9P4V - chains A and C of the 12 polymer chains in the assembly; structure by electron microscopy, 2.08 A resolution.

== Chain A (and C) ==
Name: Fatty acid synthase subunit beta
Source organism: Saccharomyces cerevisiae
Notes: EC 2.3.1.86, 4.2.1.59, 1.3.1.9, 2.3.1.38, 2.3.1.39, 3.1.2.14; chain C of this document is another copy of the same molecule, construct and numbering; everything in this record applies to it too
UniProt: P07149 (FAS1_YEAST); numbering as in UniProt (aligned over 1-2051)
Chain sequence (2051 residues; row label = number of the first residue in the row):
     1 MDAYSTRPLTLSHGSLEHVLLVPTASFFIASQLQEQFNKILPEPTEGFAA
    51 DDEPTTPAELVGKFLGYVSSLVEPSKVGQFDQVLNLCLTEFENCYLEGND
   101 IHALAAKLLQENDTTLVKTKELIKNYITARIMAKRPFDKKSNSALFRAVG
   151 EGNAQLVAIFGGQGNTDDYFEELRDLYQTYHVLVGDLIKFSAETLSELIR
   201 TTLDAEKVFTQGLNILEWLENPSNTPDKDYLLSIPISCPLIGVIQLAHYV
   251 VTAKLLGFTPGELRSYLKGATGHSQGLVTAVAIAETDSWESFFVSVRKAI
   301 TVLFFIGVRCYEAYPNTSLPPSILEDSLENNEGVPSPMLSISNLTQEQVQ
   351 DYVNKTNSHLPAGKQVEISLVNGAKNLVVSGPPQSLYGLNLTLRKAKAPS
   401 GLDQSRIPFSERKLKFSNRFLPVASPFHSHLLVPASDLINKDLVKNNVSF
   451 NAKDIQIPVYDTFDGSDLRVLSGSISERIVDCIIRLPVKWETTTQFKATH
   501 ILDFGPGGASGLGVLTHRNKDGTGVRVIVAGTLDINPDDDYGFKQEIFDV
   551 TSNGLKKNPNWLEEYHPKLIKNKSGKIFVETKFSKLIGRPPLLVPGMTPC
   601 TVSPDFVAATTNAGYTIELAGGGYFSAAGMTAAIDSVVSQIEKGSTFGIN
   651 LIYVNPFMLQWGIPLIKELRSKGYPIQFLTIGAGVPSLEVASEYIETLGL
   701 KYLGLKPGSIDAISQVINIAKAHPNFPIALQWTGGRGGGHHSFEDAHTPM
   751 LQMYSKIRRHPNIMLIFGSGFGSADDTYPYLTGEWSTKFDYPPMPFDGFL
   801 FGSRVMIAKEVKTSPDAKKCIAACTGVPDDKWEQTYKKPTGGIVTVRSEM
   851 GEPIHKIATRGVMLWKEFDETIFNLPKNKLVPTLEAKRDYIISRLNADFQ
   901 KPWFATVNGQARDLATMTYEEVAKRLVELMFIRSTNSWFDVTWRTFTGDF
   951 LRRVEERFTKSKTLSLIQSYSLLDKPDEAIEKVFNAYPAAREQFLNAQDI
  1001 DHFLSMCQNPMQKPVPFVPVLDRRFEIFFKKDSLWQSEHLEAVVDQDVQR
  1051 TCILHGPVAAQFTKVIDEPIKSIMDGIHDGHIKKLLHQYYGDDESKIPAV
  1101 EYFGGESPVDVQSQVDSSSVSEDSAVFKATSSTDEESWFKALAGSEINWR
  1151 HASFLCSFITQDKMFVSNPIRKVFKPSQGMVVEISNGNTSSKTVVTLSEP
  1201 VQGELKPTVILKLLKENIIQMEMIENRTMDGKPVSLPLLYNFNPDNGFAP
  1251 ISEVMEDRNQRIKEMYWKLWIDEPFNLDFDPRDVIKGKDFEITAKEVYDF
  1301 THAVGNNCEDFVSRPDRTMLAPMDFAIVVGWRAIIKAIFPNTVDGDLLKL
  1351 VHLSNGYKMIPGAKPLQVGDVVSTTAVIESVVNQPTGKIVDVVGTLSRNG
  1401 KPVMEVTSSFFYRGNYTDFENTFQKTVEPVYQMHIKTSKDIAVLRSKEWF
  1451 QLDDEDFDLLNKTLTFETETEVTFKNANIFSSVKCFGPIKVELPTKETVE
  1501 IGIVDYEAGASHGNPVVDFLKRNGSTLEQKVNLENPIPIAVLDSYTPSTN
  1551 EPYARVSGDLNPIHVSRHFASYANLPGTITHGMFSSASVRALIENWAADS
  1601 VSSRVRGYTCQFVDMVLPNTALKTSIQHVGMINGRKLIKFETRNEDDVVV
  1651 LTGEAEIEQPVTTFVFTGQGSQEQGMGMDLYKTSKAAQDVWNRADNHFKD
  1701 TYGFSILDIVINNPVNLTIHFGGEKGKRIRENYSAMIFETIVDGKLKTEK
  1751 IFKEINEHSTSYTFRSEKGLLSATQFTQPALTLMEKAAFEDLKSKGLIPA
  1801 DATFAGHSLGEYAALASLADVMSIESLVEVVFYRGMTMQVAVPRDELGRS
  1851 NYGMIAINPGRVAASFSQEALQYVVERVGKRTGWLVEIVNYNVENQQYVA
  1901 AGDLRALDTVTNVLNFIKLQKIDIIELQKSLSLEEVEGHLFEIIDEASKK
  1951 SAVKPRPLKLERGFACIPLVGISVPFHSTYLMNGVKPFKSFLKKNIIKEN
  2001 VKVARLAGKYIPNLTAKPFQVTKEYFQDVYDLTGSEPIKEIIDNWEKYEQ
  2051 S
Unresolved in the structure: 1-4, 75-77, 1110-1122, 1922-1961, 2051
Curated features (UniProtKB/Swiss-Prot):
  - active site: Ser274 (For acetyltransferase activity), Ser1808 (For malonyltransferase activity)
  - modified residue: Met1 (N-acetylmethionine), Thr733 (Phosphothreonine), Ser1121 (Phosphoserine)
  - cross-link: Lys1364 (Glycyl lysine isopeptide (Lys-Gly) (interchain with G-Cter in ubiquitin))
Small-molecule neighbours: FMN (flavin mononucleotide): Pro595, Gly596, Met597, Thr598, Pro599, Cys600, Asn650, Ile652, Gly682, Ala683, Lys706, Thr733, Arg736, Gly737, Gly738, Gly739, Ser769, Gly770, Phe771, Leu800, Phe801, Gly802, Ser803, Met806, Leu1054, Gly1056, Ala1059

== Chain A / chain C interface ==
Contacting residue pairs (18; chain A residue first):
  Arg7(A) - Phe28(C)
  Pro8(A) - Gln32(C)
  Phe27(A) - Phe28(C)  hydrophobic
  Asp1299(A) - Lys207(C)  salt bridge
  Asn1307(A) - Thr317(C)
  Asn1307(A) - Ser318(C)  hydrogen bond (backbone-side chain)
  Cys1308(A) - Ser318(C)
  Glu1309(A) - Thr317(C)
  Val1312(A) - Thr317(C)
  Arg1314(A) - Tyr314(C)
  Arg1314(A) - Pro315(C)  hydrogen bond (side chain-backbone)
  Arg1314(A) - Thr317(C)
  Asn1595(A) - Ser318(C)
  Asn1595(A) - Pro321(C)
  Trp1596(A) - Pro321(C)  hydrophobic
  Asp1599(A) - Pro320(C)
  Asp1599(A) - Pro321(C)
  Asp1599(A) - Ser322(C)  hydrogen bond
Also at the interface, not in a pair above, chain A (14 interface residues in all): Tyr1298, Ser1600
Also at the interface, not in a pair above, chain C (11 interface residues in all): Leu319

== Overview ==
The interface between chain A and chain C involves 14 residues on one side and 11 on the other; the contacts
include 3 hydrogen bonds and 1 salt bridge. Among the polar pairs are Asp1299(A)-Lys207(C),
Asn1307(A)-Ser318(C) and Arg1314(A)-Pro315(C). Chain A binds flavin mononucleotide.
Chain A and chain C are both Fatty acid synthase subunit beta (Saccharomyces cerevisiae); the structure,
Atomic model of wild type S. cerevisiae Fatty Acid Synthase (FAS) in complex with Palmitoyl-CoA (in ..., was
determined by electron microscopy, deposited together with 9D49, 9P4W, 9D47, 9D48 and 9D4A.
